PDB entry 6ZY9 | electron microscopy, 3.30 A resolution | chains F and E of the 12 polymer chains in the assembly

[Chain F]
Protein: Toluene tolerance protein Ttg2A
Organism: Escherichia coli 909945-2
UniProtKB: V0AC37 (V0AC37_ECOLX); numbering as in UniProt (aligned over 1-269)
Sequence (269 residues; each row starts with the number of its first residue):
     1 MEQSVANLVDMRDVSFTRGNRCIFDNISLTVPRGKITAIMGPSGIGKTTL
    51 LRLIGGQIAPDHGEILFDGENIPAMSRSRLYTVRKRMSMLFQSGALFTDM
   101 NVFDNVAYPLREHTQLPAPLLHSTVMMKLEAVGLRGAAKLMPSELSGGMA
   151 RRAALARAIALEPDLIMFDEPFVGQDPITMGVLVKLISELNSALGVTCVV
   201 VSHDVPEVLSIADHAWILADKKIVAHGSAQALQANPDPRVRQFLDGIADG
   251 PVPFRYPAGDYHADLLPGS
Unresolved in the structure: 1-6, 265-269
Bound ions: Mg2+: T48 (together with AMP-PNP)
Residues lining bound ligands: AMP-PNP (ANP; phosphoaminophosphonic acid-adenylate ester): R18, R21, I23, G44, I45, G46, K47, T48, T49, E170
From the paper describing this entry:
  - binding site for AMP-PNP: R18, R21, I23, K47
  - mutagenesis - E170A, H203A: decreased catalytic activity on ATPase
  - mutagenesis - E144A, S146A, R151A: decreased catalytic activity (ATPase activities)
  - mutagenesis - S146A, R151A: abolished growth in response to chlorpromazine
  - mutagenesis - Y256D, H262D: unchanged catalytic activity (ATPase and transport activity)
  - mutagenesis - Y256D, H262D: unchanged growth in response to chlorpromazine

[Chain E]
Protein: Uncharacterized protein
Organism: Escherichia coli 2.3916
UniProtKB: I2X585 (I2X585_ECOLX); residues 1-260 here = UniProt positions 1-260
Sequence (260 residues; each row starts with the number of its first residue):
     1 MLLNALASLGHKGIKTLRTFGRAGLMLFNALVGKPEFRKHAPLLVRQLYN
    51 VGVLSMLIIVVSGVFIGMVLGLQGYLVLTTYSAETSLGMLVALSLLRELG
   101 PVVAALLFAGRAGSALTAEIGLMRATEQLSSMEMMAVDPLRRVISPRFWA
   151 GVISLPLLTVIFVAVGIWGGSLVGVSWKGIDSGFFWSAMQNAVDWRMDLV
   201 NCLIKSVVFAITVTWISLFNGYDAIPTSAGISRATTRTVVHSSLAVLGLD
   251 FVLTALMFGN
Unresolved in the structure: 1, 258-260
From the paper describing this entry:
  - mutagenesis - E98R: decreased growth in response to chlorpromazine

[Interface between chain F and chain E]
Pairs across the interface - 33 pairs, chain F then chain E:
  R52(F) - E127(E)  salt bridge
  R52(F) - S130(E)
  Q57(F) - S130(E)
  Q57(F) - E133(E)  hydrogen bond
  Q57(F) - M134(E)
  Y81(F) - V137(E)
  Y81(F) - D138(E)  hydrogen bond
  R84(F) - E133(E)  hydrogen bond (side chain-backbone)
  R84(F) - M134(E)  hydrogen bond (side chain-backbone)
  R84(F) - A136(E)
  R84(F) - V137(E)
  K85(F) - M135(E)
  M89(F) - M134(E)  hydrophobic
  F91(F) - E127(E)
  F91(F) - S130(E)
  F91(F) - S131(E)
  S93(F) - T126(E)  hydrogen bond (side chain-backbone)
  G94(F) - T126(E)  hydrogen bond (backbone-side chain)
  G94(F) - Q128(E)
  A95(F) - T126(E)
  A95(F) - E127(E)
  A95(F) - Q128(E)
  A95(F) - S131(E)  hydrogen bond (backbone-side chain)
  L96(F) - Q128(E)  hydrogen bond (backbone-side chain)
  F97(F) - Q128(E)
  F97(F) - M132(E)  hydrophobic
  T98(F) - Q128(E)
  Y108(F) - M132(E)
  Y108(F) - R142(E)  hydrogen bond
  P109(F) - M135(E)  hydrophobic
  E112(F) - A136(E)
  R157(F) - S131(E)  hydrogen bond
  R157(F) - M135(E)
Other interface residues (no listed pair), chain F (22 interface residues in all): G55, R77, M87, D99, R111
Other interface residues (no listed pair), chain E (18 interface residues in all): K39, R46, M123, A125, P139

[In short]
The interface between chain F and chain E involves 22 residues on one side and 18 on the other; the contacts
include 10 hydrogen bonds and 1 salt bridge. Among the polar pairs are R52(F)-E127(E), Q57(F)-E133(E) and
Y81(F)-D138(E). From the paper: a binding site for AMP-PNP at R18(F), R21(F) and I23(F) among others; E144A,
S146A and R151A of chain F reduce catalytic activity (ATPase activities); 8 substitutions were tested in all.
Here chain F is Toluene tolerance protein Ttg2A (Escherichia coli 909945-2) and chain E is Uncharacterized
protein (Escherichia coli 2.3916). Entry 6ZY9 (Cryo-EM structure of MlaFEDB in complex with AMP-PNP) was
determined by electron microscopy, deposited together with 6ZY2, 6ZY3 and 6ZY4.
